Entry 7EPX (electron microscopy, 3.00 A resolution); this record covers chains A and H of the 7 polymer chains in the assembly.

== Chain A ==
Molecule: Spike glycoprotein
From: Severe acute respiratory syndrome coronavirus 2
Reference sequence: P0DTC2 (SPIKE_SARS2); residue numbers follow UniProt; this construct covers 1-1273
Chain sequence (1283 residues; numbered 1 to 1283; the number before each row is that of its first residue):
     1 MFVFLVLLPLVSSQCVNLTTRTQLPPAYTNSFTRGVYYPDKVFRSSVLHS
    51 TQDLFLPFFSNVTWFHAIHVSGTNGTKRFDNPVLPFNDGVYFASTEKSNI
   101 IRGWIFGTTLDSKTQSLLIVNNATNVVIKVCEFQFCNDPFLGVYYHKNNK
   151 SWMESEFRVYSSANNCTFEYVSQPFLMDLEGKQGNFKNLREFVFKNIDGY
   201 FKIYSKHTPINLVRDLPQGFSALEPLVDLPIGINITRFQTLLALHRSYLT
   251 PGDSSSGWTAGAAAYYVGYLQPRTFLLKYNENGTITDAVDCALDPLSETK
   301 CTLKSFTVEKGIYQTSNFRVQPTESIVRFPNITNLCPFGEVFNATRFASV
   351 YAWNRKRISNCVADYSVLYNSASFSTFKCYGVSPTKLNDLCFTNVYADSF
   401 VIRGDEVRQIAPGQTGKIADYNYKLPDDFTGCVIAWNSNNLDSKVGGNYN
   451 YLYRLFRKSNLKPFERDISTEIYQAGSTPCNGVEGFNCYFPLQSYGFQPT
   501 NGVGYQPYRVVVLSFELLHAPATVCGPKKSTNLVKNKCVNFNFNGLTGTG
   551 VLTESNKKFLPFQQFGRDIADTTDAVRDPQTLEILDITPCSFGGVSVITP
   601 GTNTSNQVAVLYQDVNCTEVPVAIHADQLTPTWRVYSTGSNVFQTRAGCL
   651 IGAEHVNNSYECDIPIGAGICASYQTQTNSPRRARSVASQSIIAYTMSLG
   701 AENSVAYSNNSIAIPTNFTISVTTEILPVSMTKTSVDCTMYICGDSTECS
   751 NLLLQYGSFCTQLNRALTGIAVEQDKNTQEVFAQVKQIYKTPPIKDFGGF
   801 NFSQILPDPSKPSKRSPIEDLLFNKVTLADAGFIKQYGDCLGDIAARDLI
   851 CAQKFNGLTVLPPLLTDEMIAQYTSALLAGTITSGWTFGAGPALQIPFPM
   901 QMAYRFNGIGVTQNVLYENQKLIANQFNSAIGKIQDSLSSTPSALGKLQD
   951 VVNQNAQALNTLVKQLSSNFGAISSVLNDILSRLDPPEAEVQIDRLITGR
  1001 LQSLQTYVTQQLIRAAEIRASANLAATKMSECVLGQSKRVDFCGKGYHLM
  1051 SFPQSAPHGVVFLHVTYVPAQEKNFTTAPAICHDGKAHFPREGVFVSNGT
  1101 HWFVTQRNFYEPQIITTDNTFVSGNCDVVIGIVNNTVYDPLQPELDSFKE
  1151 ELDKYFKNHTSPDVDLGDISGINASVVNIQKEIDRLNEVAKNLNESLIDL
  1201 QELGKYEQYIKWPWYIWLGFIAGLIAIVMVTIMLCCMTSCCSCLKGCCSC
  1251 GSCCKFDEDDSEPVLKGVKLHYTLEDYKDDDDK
Disordered / not traced: 1-26, 68-80, 144-152, 173-186, 248-263, 622-639, 677-689, 827-853, 941-943, 1147-1283
Disulfides: Cys131-Cys166, Cys291-Cys301, Cys336-Cys361, Cys379-Cys432, Cys391-Cys525, Cys480-Cys488, Cys538-Cys590, Cys617-Cys649, Cys662-Cys671, Cys738-Cys760, Cys743-Cys749, Cys1032-Cys1043, Cys1082-Cys1126
Covalently attached groups: N-acetylglucosamine (NAG) linked to Asn61, Asn122, Asn165, Asn234, Asn282, Asn331, Asn343, Asn603, Asn616, Asn657, Asn709, Asn717, Asn801, Asn1074, Asn1098, Asn1134
Sequence notes: engineered mutation Pro817 (Phe in P0DTC2), Pro892 (Ala in P0DTC2), Pro899 (Ala in P0DTC2), Pro942 (Ala in P0DTC2), Pro986 (Lys in P0DTC2), Pro987 (Val in P0DTC2); expression tag (1274-1283)
From the paper describing this entry:
  - contacts within the chain: Tyr369-Phe377 (pi stacking)
  - mutagenesis - F374A, R408I, P463A: decreased binding to GW01

== Chain H ==
Molecule: heavy chain of GW01
From: Homo sapiens
Chain sequence (457 residues; each row starts with the number of its first residue):
     1 EVQLVESGGGVVQPGGSLRLSCAASGFRFDDHAMHWVRQAPGKGLEWVSV
    51 ISGDGGSTYYADSVKGRFSISRDDSKNSLYLQMNSLRTEDTALYYCAKDR
   101 SYGPPDVFNYEYGMDVWGQGTTVTVSSASTKGPSVFPLAPSSKSTSGGTA
   151 ALGCLVKDYFPEPVTVSWNSGALTSGVHTFPAVLQSSGLYSLSSVVTVPS
   201 SSLGTQTYICNVNHKPSNTKVDKKVEPKSCDKTHTCPPCPAPELLGGPSV
   251 FLFPPKPKDTLMISRTPEVTCVVVDVSHEDPEVKFNWYVDGVEVHNAKTK
   301 PREEQYNSTYRVVSVLTVLHQDWLNGKEYKCKVSNKALPAPIEKTISKAK
   351 GQPREPQVYTLPPSRDELTKNQVSLTCLVKGFYPSDIAVEWESNGQPENN
   401 YKTTPPVLDSDGSFFLYSKLTVDKSRWQQGNVFSCSVMHEALHNHYTQKS
   451 LSLSPGK
Disordered / not traced: 1, 230-457
Disulfides: Cys22-Cys96, Cys154-Cys210

== Interface between chain A and chain H ==
Residue-residue contacts (22):
  Tyr369(A) with Tyr110(H), hydrogen bond (backbone-side chain)
  Asn370(A) with Tyr110(H)
  Phe374(A) with Tyr110(H); Glu111(H)
  Ser375(A) with Phe108(H); Asn109(H)
  Thr376(A) with Val107(H), hydrogen bond (side chain-backbone); Phe108(H); Asn109(H)
  Lys378(A) with Asp106(H)
  Gly404(A) with Phe108(H)
  Asp405(A) with Asp54(H)
  Val407(A) with Val107(H); Phe108(H), hydrophobic
  Arg408(A) with Val107(H)
  Gly502(A) with Arg28(H); Asp31(H)
  Val503(A) with Asp30(H); Asp31(H), hydrogen bond (backbone-side chain); Tyr102(H), hydrogen bond (backbone-side chain)
  Gly504(A) with Tyr102(H), hydrogen bond (backbone-side chain)
  Tyr508(A) with Phe108(H)
Other interface residues (no listed pair), chain A (17 interface residues in all): Ala372, Phe377, Asn501
Interface features reported in the paper:
  - residue pairs: Tyr369(A)-Tyr110(H) (pi stacking), Lys378(A)-Asp106(H), Lys378(A)-Asn109(H)
  - epitope / paratope residues, chain A: Tyr369(A), Lys378(A), Gly502(A), Val503(A), Gly504(A)
  - hot spots on chain A (mutagenesis) - K378A, G504N: decreased binding to GW01
  - epitope / paratope residues, chain H: Asp31(H), Tyr102(H), Asp106(H), Asn109(H), Tyr110(H)

== Overview ==
17 residues of chain A and 11 residues of chain H are in contact; the contacts include 5 hydrogen bonds. Polar
contacts include Tyr369(A)-Tyr110(H), Thr376(A)-Val107(H) and Val503(A)-Asp31(H). The authors report pi
stacking between Tyr369(A) and Tyr110(H); contacts between Lys378(A) and Asp106(H) and Lys378(A) and
Asn109(H). From the paper: F374A, R408I and P463A of chain A, among others, reduce binding to GW01;
epitope/paratope residues Tyr369(A), Lys378(A) and Asp31(H) among others; 5 substitutions were tested in all.
Chain A is Spike glycoprotein (Severe acute respiratory syndrome coronavirus 2) and chain H is heavy chain of
GW01 (Homo sapiens); the structure, S protein of SARS-CoV-2 in complex with GW01, was determined by electron
microscopy.
